Entry 7S0E (electron microscopy, 4.90 A resolution (low resolution: residue-level contacts below are approximate; hydrogen-bond / salt-bridge calls are withheld)); this record covers chains A and L of the 3 polymer chains in the assembly.

# Chain A
Protein: Spike glycoprotein
Source organism: Severe acute respiratory syndrome coronavirus 2
Reference sequence: P0DTC2 (SPIKE_SARS2); residue numbers follow UniProt; this construct covers 1-672, 676-1213
Amino-acid sequence (1271 residues; numbered 1 to 1274; 3 numbers in that range are skipped by the numbering (no residue carries them; nothing is unmodelled there); the number before each row is that of its first residue):
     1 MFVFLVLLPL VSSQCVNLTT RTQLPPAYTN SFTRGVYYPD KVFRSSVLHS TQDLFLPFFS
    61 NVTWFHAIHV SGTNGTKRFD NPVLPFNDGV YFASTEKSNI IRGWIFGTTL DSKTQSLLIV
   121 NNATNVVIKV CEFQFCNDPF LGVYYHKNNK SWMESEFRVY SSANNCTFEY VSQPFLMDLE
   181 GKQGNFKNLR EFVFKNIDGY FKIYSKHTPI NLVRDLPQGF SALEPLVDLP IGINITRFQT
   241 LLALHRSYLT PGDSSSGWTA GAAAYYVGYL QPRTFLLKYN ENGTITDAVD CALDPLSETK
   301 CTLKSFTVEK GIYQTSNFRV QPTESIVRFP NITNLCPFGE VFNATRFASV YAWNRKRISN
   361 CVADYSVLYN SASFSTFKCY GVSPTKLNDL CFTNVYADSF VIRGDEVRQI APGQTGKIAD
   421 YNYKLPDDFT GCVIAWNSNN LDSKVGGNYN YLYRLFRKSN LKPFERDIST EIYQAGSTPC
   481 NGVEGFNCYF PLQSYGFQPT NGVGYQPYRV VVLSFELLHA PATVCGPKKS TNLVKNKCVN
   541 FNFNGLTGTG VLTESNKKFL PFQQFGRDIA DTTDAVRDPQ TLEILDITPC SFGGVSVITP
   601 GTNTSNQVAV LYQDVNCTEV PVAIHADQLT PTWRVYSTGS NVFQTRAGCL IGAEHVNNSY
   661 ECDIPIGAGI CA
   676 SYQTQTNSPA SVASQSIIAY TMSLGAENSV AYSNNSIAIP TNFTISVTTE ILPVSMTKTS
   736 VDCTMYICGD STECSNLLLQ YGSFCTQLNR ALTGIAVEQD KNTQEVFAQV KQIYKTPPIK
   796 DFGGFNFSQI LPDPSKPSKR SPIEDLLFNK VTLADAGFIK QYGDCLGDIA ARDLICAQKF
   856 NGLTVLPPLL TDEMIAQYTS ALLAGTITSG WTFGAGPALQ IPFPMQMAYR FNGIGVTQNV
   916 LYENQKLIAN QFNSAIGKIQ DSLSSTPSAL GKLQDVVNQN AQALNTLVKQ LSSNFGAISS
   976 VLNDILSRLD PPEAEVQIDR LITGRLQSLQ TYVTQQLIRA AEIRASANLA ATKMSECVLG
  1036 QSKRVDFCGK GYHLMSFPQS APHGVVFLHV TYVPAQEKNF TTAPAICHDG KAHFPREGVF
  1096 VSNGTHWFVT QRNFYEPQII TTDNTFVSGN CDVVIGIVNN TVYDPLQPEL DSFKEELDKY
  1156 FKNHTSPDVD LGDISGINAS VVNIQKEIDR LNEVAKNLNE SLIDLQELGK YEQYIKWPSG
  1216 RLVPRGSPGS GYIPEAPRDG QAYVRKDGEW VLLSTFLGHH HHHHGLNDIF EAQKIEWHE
Not modelled in the structure: 1-11, 72-73, 179-186, 306-320, 517-522, 635-639, 676-686, 701-1274
Differences from the reference sequence: conflict Ala685 (Arg in P0DTC2); engineered mutation Pro817 (Phe in P0DTC2), Pro892 (Ala in P0DTC2), Pro899 (Ala in P0DTC2), Pro942 (Ala in P0DTC2), Pro986 (Lys in P0DTC2), Pro987 (Val in P0DTC2); expression tag (1214-1274)
Cystine bridges: Cys15-Cys136, Cys131-Cys166, Cys291-Cys301, Cys336-Cys361, Cys379-Cys432, Cys391-Cys525, Cys480-Cys488, Cys538-Cys590, Cys617-Cys649, Cys662-Cys671
Swiss-Prot annotation at these positions:
  - region: Asn280 to Cys301 (Putative superantigen), Arg403 to Asp405 (Integrin-binding motif), Asn448 to Phe456 (Immunodominant HLA epitope recognized by the CD8+), Ser816 to Tyr837 (Fusion peptide 1), Lys835 to Phe855 (Fusion peptide 2), Asp1163 to Glu1202 (Heptad repeat 2)
  - site: Arg815, Ser816 (Cleavage)
  - glycosylation: Asn17 (N-linked (GlcNAc...) (complex) asparagine), Asn61 (N-linked (GlcNAc...) (hybrid) asparagine), Asn74 (N-linked (GlcNAc...) (complex) asparagine), Asn122 (N-linked (GlcNAc...) (hybrid) asparagine), Asn149 (N-linked (GlcNAc...) (complex) asparagine), Asn165 (N-linked (GlcNAc...) (complex) asparagine), Asn234 (N-linked (GlcNAc...) (high mannose) asparagine), Asn282 (N-linked (GlcNAc...) (complex) asparagine), Thr323 (O-linked (GalNAc) threonine), Ser325 (O-linked (HexNAc...) serine), Asn331 (N-linked (GlcNAc...) (complex) asparagine), Asn343 (N-linked (GlcNAc...) (complex) asparagine), Asn603 (N-linked (GlcNAc...) (hybrid) asparagine), Asn616 (N-linked (GlcNAc...) (complex) asparagine), Asn657 (N-linked (GlcNAc...) (complex) asparagine), Asn709 (N-linked (GlcNAc...) (high mannose) asparagine), Asn717 (N-linked (GlcNAc...) (hybrid) asparagine), Asn801 (N-linked (GlcNAc...) (hybrid) asparagine), Asn1074 (N-linked (GlcNAc...) (hybrid) asparagine), Asn1098 (N-linked (GlcNAc...) (complex) asparagine) and 4 more in UniProt
Reported in the primary citation:
  - mutagenesis - E484K (6- to 10-fold): decreased binding to N-612-017
  - mutagenesis - L452R: abolished binding to N-612-017
  - mutagenesis - K417N, N501Y: unchanged binding to N-612-017
  - mutagenesis - L452R, N501Y: unchanged binding to N-612-056

# Chain L
Protein: N-612-004 Light Chain
Source organism: Homo sapiens
Amino-acid sequence (214 residues; row label = number of the first residue in the row):
     1 DIQMTQSPSS LSASVGDRVT ITCQASQDIS NYLNWYQQKP GKAPKLLIYD ASNLETGVPS
    61 RFSGSGSGTD FTFTISSLQP EDIATYYCQQ WADWPLTFGQ GTKVEIKRTV AAPSVFIFPP
   121 SDEQLKSGTA SVVCLLNNFY PREAKVQWKV DNALQSGNSQ ESVTEQDSKD STYSLSSTLT
   181 LSKADYEKHK VYACEVTHQG LSSPVTKSFN RGEC
Cystine bridges: Cys23-Cys88, Cys134-Cys194

# Interface between chain A and chain L
Contacting residue pairs - 9 pairs, chain A then chain L:
  Lys558(A) - Trp91(L)
  Leu560(A) - Asp93(L)
  Leu560(A) - Trp94(L)
  Leu560(A) - Pro95(L)
  Pro561(A) - Tyr32(L)
  Pro561(A) - Trp91(L)
  Phe562(A) - Asp93(L)
  Gln563(A) - Asp93(L)
  Gln563(A) - Trp94(L)

# Overview
The chain A/chain L interface involves 5 residues from each chain. From the paper: E484K of chain A reduces
binding to N-612-017; L452R of chain A abolishes binding to N-612-017; 4 substitutions were tested in all.
Here chain A is Spike glycoprotein (Severe acute respiratory syndrome coronavirus 2) and chain L is N-612-004
Light Chain (Homo sapiens). Entry 7S0E (Structure of the SARS-CoV-2 S1 subunit in complex with antibody
N-612-004) was determined by electron microscopy (same publication as 7S0B).
